9GC3 - chains A and E of the 5 polymer chains in the assembly; structure by electron microscopy, 2.46 A resolution.

# Chain A
Molecule: Transcription factor tau 138 kDa subunit
From: Saccharomyces cerevisiae
UniProtKB: P34111 (TFC3_YEAST); residues 1-1160 here = UniProt positions 1-1160
Chain sequence (1201 residues; each row starts with the number of its first residue):
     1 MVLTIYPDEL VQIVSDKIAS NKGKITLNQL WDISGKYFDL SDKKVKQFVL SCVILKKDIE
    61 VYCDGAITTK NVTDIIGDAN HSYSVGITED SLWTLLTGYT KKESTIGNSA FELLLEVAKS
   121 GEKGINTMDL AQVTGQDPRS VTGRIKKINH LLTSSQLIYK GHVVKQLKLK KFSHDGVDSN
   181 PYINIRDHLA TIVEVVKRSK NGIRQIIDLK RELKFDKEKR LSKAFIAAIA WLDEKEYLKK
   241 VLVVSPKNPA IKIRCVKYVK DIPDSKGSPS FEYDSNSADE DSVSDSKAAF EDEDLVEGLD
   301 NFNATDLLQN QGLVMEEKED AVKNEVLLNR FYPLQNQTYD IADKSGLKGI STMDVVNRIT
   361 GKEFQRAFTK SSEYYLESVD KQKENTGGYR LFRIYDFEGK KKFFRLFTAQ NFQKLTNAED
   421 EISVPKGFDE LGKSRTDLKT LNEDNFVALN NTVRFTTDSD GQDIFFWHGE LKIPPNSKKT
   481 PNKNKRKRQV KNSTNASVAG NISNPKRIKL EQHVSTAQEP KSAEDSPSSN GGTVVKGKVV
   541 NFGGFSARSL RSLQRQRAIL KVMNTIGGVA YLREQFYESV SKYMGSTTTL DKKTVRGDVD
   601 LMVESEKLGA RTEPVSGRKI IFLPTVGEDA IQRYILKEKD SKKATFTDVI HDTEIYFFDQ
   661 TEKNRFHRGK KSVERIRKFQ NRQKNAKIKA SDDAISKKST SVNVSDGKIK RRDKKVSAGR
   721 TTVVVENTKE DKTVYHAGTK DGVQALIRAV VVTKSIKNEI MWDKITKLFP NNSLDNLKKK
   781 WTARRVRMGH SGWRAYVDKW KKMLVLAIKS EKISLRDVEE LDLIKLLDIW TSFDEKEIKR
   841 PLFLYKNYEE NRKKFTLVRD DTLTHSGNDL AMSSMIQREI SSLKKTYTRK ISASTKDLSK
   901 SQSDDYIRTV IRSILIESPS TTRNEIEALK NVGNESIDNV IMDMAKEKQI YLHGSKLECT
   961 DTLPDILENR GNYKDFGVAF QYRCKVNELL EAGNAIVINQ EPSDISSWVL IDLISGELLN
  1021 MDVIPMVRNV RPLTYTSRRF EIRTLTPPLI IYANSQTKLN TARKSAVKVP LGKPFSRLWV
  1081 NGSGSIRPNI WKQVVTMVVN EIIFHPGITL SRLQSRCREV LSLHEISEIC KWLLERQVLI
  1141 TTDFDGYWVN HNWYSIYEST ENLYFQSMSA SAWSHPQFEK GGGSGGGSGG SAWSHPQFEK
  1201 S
Unresolved in the structure: 263-321, 478-537, 669-1201
Construct notes: expression tag (1161-1201)
UniProt features mapped onto this chain:
  - modified residue: Ser-546 (Phosphoserine)
  - mutagenesis: Gly-349 (G349E: In TSV115; thermosensitive. Level of TFIIIC and its affinity for tDNA reduced ...)
What the authors report for this chain:
  - binding site for the 40-nt DNA strand: Arg-139, His-162, Lys-400, Lys-593
  - binding site for the 40-nt DNA strand (chain E): Arg-139, Ser-140, Lys-223, Arg-366, Lys-370, Lys-400, Asp-591

# Chain E
Molecule: 40-nt DNA strand
From: Saccharomyces cerevisiae
Sequence (40 nucleotides; numbered 1 to 40; the number before each row is that of its first residue):
     1 AAAATGCCAT CTCCTAGAAT CGAACCAGGG TTTCATCGGC

# Chain A / chain E interface
Residue-residue contacts (48; chain A residue first):
  Asn-108(A) with DA19(E), phosphate contact
  Ser-109(A) with DA19(E), hydrogen bond to the phosphate
  Arg-139(A) with DC21(E), sugar contact; DG22(E), salt bridge to the phosphate; DA23(E), base contact
  Ser-140(A) with DT20(E), base contact; DC21(E), base contact
  Arg-144(A) with DA19(E), sugar contact; DT20(E), salt bridge to the phosphate
  Ile-158(A) with DG28(E), sugar contact; DG29(E), phosphate contact
  Gly-161(A) with DG28(E), sugar contact; DG29(E), sugar contact
  Val-163(A) with DA27(E), phosphate contact; DG28(E), sugar contact
  Tyr-182(A) with DG28(E), hydrogen bond to the phosphate
  Asn-184(A) with DA27(E), phosphate contact
  Arg-186(A) with DA27(E), salt bridge to the phosphate
  Arg-220(A) with DG28(E), salt bridge to the phosphate; DG29(E), phosphate contact
  Lys-223(A) with DG29(E), base contact; DG30(E), hydrogen bond to the base; DT31(E), base contact
  Arg-254(A) with DA35(E), phosphate contact; DT36(E), salt bridge to the phosphate
  Arg-366(A) with DA16(E), salt bridge to the phosphate
  Lys-370(A) with DG17(E), base contact
  Tyr-374(A) with DC14(E), hydrogen bond to the phosphate
  Phe-397(A) with DG22(E), phosphate contact; DA23(E), sugar contact
  Gly-399(A) with DA23(E), sugar contact; DA24(E), sugar contact
  Lys-400(A) with DG22(E), hydrogen bond to the base; DA23(E), base contact; DA24(E), sugar contact
  Arg-555(A) with DA23(E), salt bridge to the phosphate
  Thr-588(A) with DA24(E), sugar contact; DC25(E), phosphate contact
  Thr-589(A) with DA24(E), phosphate contact; DC25(E), hydrogen bond to the phosphate
  Leu-590(A) with DA24(E), phosphate contact
  Asp-591(A) with DA24(E), hydrogen bond to the phosphate; DC25(E), hydrogen bond to the base
  Thr-594(A) with DA23(E), sugar contact; DA24(E), hydrogen bond to the phosphate
  Lys-642(A) with DC34(E), phosphate contact
  Lys-643(A) with DC34(E), sugar contact
  Arg-665(A) with DC37(E), salt bridge to the phosphate
Also at the interface, not in a pair above, chain A (37 interface residues in all): Thr-105, Gly-107, Asp-137, Ala-224, Lys-402, Asn-451, Lys-593, Ala-644
Also at the interface, not in a pair above, chain E (22 interface residues in all): DA4, DA18, DT33

# In short
37 residues of chain A face 22 of chain E across their interface, with 9 hydrogen bonds and 8 salt bridges.
Polar pairs include Lys-223(A)/DG30(E), Lys-400(A)/DG22(E) and Asp-591(A)/DC25(E). From the paper: a binding
site for the 40-nt DNA strand (chain E) at Arg-139(A), Ser-140(A) and Lys-223(A) among others; a binding site
for the 40-nt DNA strand at Arg-139(A), His-162(A) and Lys-400(A) among others.
Here chain A is Transcription factor tau 138 kDa subunit and chain E is a 40-nt DNA strand, both from
Saccharomyces cerevisiae. Entry 9GC3 (yeast TFIIIC TauB subcomplex bound to a tRNA gene) was determined by
electron microscopy (same publication as 9GCK).
